Entry 8EOF (electron microscopy, 3.30 A resolution); this record covers chains C and T of the 9 polymer chains in the assembly.

[Chain C]
Molecule: DNA-directed RNA polymerase subunit beta
Organism: Mycobacterium tuberculosis H37Rv
Notes: EC 2.7.7.6
Reference sequence: P9WGY9 (RPOB_MYCTU); residues 1-1178 here = UniProt positions 1-1178
Sequence (1178 residues; each row starts with the number of its first residue):
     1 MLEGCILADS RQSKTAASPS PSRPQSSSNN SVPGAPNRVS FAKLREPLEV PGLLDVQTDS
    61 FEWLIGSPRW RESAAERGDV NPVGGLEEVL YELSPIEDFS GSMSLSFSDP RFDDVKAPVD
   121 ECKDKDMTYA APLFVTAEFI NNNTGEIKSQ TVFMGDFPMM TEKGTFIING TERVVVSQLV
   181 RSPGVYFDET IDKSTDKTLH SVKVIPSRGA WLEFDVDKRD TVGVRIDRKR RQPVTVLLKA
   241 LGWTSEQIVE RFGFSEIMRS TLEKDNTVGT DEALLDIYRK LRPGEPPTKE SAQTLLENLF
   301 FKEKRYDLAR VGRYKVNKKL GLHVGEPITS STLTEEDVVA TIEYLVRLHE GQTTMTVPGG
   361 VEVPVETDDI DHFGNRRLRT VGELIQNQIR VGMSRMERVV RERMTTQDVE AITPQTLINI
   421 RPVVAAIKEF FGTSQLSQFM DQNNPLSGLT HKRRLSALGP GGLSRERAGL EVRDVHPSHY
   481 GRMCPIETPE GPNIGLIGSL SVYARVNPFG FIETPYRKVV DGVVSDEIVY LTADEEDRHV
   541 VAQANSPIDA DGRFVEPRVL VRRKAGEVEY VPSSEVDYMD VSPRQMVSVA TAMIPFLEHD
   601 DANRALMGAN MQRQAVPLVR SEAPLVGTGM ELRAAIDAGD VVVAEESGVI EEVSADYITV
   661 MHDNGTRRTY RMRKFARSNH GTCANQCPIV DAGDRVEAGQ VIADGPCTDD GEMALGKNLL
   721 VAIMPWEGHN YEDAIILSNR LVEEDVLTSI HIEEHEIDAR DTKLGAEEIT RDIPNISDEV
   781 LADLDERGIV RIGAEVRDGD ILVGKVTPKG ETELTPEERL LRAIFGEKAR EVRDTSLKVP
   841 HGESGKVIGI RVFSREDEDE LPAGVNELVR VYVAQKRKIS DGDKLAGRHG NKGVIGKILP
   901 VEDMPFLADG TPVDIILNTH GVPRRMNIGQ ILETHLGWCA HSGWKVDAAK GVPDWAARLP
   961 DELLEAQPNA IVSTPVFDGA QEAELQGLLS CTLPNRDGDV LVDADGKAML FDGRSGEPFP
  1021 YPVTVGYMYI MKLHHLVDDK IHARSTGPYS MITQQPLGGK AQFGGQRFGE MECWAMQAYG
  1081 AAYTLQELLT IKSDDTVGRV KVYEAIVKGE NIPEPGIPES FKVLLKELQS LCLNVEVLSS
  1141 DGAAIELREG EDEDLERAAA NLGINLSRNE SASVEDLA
Disordered / not traced: 1-29, 812-828, 1152-1178
Swiss-Prot annotation at these positions:
  - natural variant: Val-423 (V423A: In strain: vr1), Leu-436 (L436P: In strain: vr2), Ser-437 (S437T: In strain: vr3), Gln-438 to Asp-441 (sequence variant, change not given here; In strain: RJ49), Gln-438 (Q438L: In strain: vr4), Phe-439 (F439V: In strain: RJ37), Met-440 to Asn-443 (deletion: In strain: RJ55), Asp-441 (D441V: In strain: vr3), Leu-449 to Lys-452 (sequence variant, change not given here; In strain: RJ48), His-451 (H451D: In strain: vr5; H451L: In strain: SP28; H451N: In strain: vr6; H451P: In strain: vr8; H451Q: In strain: vr1; H451R: In strain: vr7), Ser-456 (S456L: In strain: vr11 and RJ37; S456Q: In strain: vr9; S456W: In strain: vr10), Leu-458 (L458P: In strain: vr12 and SP22)
  - mutagenesis: Glu-138 (E138R: Weakens interaction with TRCF and CarD), Ile-147 (I147A: Weakens interaction with TRCF and CarD), Lys-148 (K148A: Does not affect association with TRCF, but weakens interaction with CarD), Ser-149 (S149A: Does not affect association with TRCF, but weakens interaction with CarD)

[Chain T]
Molecule: 40-nt DNA strand
Sequence (40 nucleotides; numbered 1 to 40; the number before each row is that of its first residue):
     1 CGGCAGTCGC CGTCTACCTC TCCAAGAGCA GCATGCGCCC
Disordered / not traced: 39-40

[Chain C / chain T interface]
Contacting residue pairs (12):
  Arg-173(C) with DT21(T), phosphate contact; DC22(T), salt bridge to the phosphate
  Lys-218(C) with DG6(T), salt bridge to the phosphate
  Arg-225(C) with DT7(T), salt bridge to the phosphate
  Arg-421(C) with DG26(T), phosphate contact
  Thr-433(C) with DC22(T), phosphate contact
  Glu-466(C) with DT13(T), base contact
  Gly-1059(C) with DC18(T), phosphate contact
  Lys-1060(C) with DC18(T), hydrogen bond to the phosphate
  Arg-1067(C) with DA16(T), salt bridge to the phosphate; DC17(T), phosphate contact
  Met-1071(C) with DT15(T), sugar contact
Also at the interface, not in a pair above, chain C (16 interface residues in all): Asn-169, Arg-230, Lys-428, Phe-439, Gln-1066, Gly-1069
Also at the interface, not in a pair above, chain T (13 interface residues in all): DC20, DC23, DA27

[In short]
16 residues of chain C face 13 of chain T across their interface, with 1 hydrogen bond and 4 salt bridges.
Among the polar pairs are Lys-1060(C)/DC18(T), Arg-173(C)/DC22(T) and Lys-218(C)/DG6(T). From UniProt: 4
mutagenesis sites on chain C.
Chain C is DNA-directed RNA polymerase subunit beta (Mycobacterium tuberculosis H37Rv) and chain T is a 40-nt
DNA strand; the structure, Mycobacterium tuberculosis transcription elongation complex with Bacillus subtilis
NusG (EC_PG), was determined by electron microscopy, deposited together with 8EHQ, 8EJ3, 8EOE, 8EOS, 8EOT and
8EXY.
